7WWU - chains I and M of the 10 polymer chains in the assembly; structure by electron microscopy, 3.50 A resolution.

== Chain I ==
Molecule: Csy4
From: Vibrio phage ICP1_2011_A
UniProt: M1R9H3 (M1R9H3_9CAUD); residues 22-189 here correspond to UniProt positions 1-168 (UniProt number = residue number - 21)
Chain sequence (189 residues; row label = number of the first residue in the row):
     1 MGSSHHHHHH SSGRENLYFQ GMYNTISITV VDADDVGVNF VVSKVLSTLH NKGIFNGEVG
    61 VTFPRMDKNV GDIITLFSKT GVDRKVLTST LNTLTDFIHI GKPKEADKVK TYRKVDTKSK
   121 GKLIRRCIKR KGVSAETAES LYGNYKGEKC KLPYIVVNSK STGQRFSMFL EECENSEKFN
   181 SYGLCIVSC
Not modelled in the structure: 1-21, 189
Differences from the reference sequence: initiating methionine (1); expression tag (2-21)

== Chain M ==
Molecule: guide-RNA
From: Vibrio phage ICP1_2011_A
Sequence (61 nucleotides; each row starts with the number of its first residue):
     1 CUUAAAGAGU CAACCCUUUG CUUAUCUUCC CUAUUUAAAU GUUAGCAGCC GCAUAGGCUG
    61 C
Not modelled in the structure: 1-6, 41-45

== Chain I / chain M interface ==
Contacting residue pairs (9; chain I residue first):
  Lys122(I) with G48(M), phosphate contact
  Leu123(I) with G48(M), phosphate contact
  Gln164(I) with C46(M), base contact
  Arg165(I) with C46(M), sugar contact
  Phe166(I) with C46(M), base contact
  Leu184(I) with C58(M), phosphate contact
  Cys185(I) with G57(M), phosphate contact
  Ile186(I) with G56(M), base contact
  Val187(I) with G56(M), base contact
Other interface residues (no listed pair), chain I (12 interface residues in all): Lys114, Val157, Ser167

== Overview ==
12 residues of chain I and 5 residues of chain M are in contact.
Chain I is Csy4 and chain M is guide-RNA, both from Vibrio phage ICP1_2011_A; the structure, ICP1 Csy complex,
was determined by electron microscopy, deposited together with 7WKO, 7WKP and 7WWV.
